Entry 5LP6 (X-ray diffraction, 2.90 A resolution); this record covers chains A and F of the 6 polymer chains in the assembly.

[Chain A]
Name: Tubulin alpha-1B chain
Source organism: Bos taurus
UniProtKB: P81947 (TBA1B_BOVIN); numbering as in UniProt (aligned over 1-440)
Chain sequence (440 residues; row label = number of the first residue in the row):
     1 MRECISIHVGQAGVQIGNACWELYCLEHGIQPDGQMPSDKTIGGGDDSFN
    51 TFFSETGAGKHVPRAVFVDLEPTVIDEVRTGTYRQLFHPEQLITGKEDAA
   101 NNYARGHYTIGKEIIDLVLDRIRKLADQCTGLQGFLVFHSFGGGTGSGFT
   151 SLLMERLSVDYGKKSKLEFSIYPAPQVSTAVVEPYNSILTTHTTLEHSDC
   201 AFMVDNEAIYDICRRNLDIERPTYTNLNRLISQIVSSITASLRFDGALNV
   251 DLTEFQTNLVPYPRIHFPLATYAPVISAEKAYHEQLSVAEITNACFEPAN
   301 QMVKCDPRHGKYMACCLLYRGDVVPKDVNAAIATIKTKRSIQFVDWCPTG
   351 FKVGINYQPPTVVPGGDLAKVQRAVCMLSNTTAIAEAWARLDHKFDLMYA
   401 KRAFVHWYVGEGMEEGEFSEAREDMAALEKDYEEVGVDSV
Unresolved in the structure: 440
Metal / ion sites: Mg2+: D39, T41, G44, E55
Small-molecule neighbours:
  - 71P (N-[(7R)-1,2,3-trimethoxy-10-methylsulfanyl-9-oxidanylidene-6,7-dihydro-5H-benzo[a]heptalen-7-yl]ethanamide): N101, S178, T179, A180, V181
  - GTP (guanosine-5'-triphosphate): G10, Q11, A12, Q15, I16, D69, D98, A99, A100, N101, S140, G142, G143, G144, T145, G146, I171, P173, V177, S178, T179, E183, N206, Y224, L227, N228, I231

[Chain F]
Name: Uncharacterized protein
Source organism: Gallus gallus
UniProtKB: E1BQ43 (E1BQ43_CHICK); residues 1-378 here = UniProt positions 1-378
Chain sequence (384 residues; each row starts with the number of its first residue):
     1 MYTFVVRDENSSVYAEVSRLLLATGQWKRLRKDNPRFNLMLGERNRLPFG
    51 RLGHEPGLVQLVNYYRGADKLCRKASLVKLIKTSPELSESCTWFPESYVI
   101 YPTNLKTPVAPAQNGIRHLINNTRTDEREVFLAAYNRRREGREGNVWIAK
   151 SSAGAKGEGILISSEASELLDFIDEQGQVHVIQKYLEKPLLLEPGHRKFD
   201 IRSWVLVDHLYNIYLYREGVLRTSSEPYNSANFQDKTCHLTNHCIQKEYS
   251 KNYGRYEEGNEMFFEEFNQYLMDALNTTLENSILLQIKHIIRSCLMCIEP
   301 AISTKHLHYQSFQLFGFDFMVDEELKVWLIEVNGAPACAQKLYAELCQGI
   351 VDVAISSVFPLADTGQKTSQPTSIFIKLHHHHHH
Unresolved in the structure: 103-124, 153-159, 176-178, 363-370, 381-384
Sequence notes: expression tag (379-384)

[How chain A and chain F interact]
Pairs across the interface (21; chain A residue first):
  Q176(A) with P56(F)
  E207(A) with H54(F), salt bridge
  E297(A) with H306(F)
  P298(A) with L307(F), hydrophobic
  K304(A) with H54(F); H308(F)
  C305(A) with H308(F)
  R308(A) with P300(F), hydrogen bond (side chain-backbone); A301(F), hydrogen bond (side chain-backbone); I302(F); S303(F), hydrogen bond (side chain-backbone)
  H309(A) with R66(F), hydrogen bond (side chain-backbone); G67(F); A301(F)
  S340(A) with A301(F)
  E386(A) with G50(F); R66(F), salt bridge
  R390(A) with G50(F); R51(F); H54(F)
  H393(A) with R51(F)
Other interface residues (no listed pair), chain A (19 interface residues in all): P175, A299, D306, K338, A389, K394, D438
Other interface residues (no listed pair), chain F (17 interface residues in all): G53, E55, K79, E299

[Summary]
19 residues of chain A face 17 of chain F across their interface, with 4 hydrogen bonds and 2 salt bridges.
Polar contacts include E207(A)-H54(F), E386(A)-R66(F) and R308(A)-P300(F). Bound to chain A: GTP and compound
71P. D39(A), T41(A), G44(A) and E55(A) form the Mg2+ site.
Here chain A is Tubulin alpha-1B chain (Bos taurus) and chain F is Uncharacterized protein (Gallus gallus).
Entry 5LP6 (Crystal structure of Tubulin-Stathmin-TTL-Thiocolchicine Complex) was determined by X-ray
diffraction.
